PDB entry 8EUJ | electron microscopy, 3.36 A resolution | chains I and G of the 10 polymer chains in the assembly

[Chain I]
Molecule: 227-nt DNA strand
Sequence (227 nucleotides; numbered -73 to 153; the number before each row is that of its first residue; numbers below 1 keep their minus sign (DC-73 is residue -73)):
   -73 CTGGAGAATCCCGGTGCCGAGGCCGCTCAATTGGTCGTAGACAGCTCTAG
   -23 CACCGCTTAAACGCACGTACGCGCTGTCCCCCGCGTTTTAACCGCCAAGG
    27 GGATTACTCCCTAGTCTCCAGGCACGTGTCAGATATATACATCCTGTGCA
    77 TGTATTGAACAGCGACCTTGCCGGTGCCAGTCGGATAGTGTTCCGAGCTC
   127 CCACTCTAGAGGATCCCCGGGTACCGA
Not modelled in the structure: -73, 73-153

[Chain G]
Protein: Histone H2A type 1
Reference sequence: Q6AZJ8 (Q6AZJ8_XENLA); residues 1-130 here = UniProt positions 1-130
Amino-acid sequence (130 residues; each row starts with the number of its first residue):
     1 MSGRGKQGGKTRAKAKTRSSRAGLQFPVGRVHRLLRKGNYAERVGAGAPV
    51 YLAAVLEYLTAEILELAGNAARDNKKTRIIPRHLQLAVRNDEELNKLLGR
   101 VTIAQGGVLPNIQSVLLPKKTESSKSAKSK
Not modelled in the structure: 1-15, 120-130

[Interface between chain I and chain G]
Pairs across the interface (11):
  DA-54(I) with Arg78(G), sugar contact
  DA-44(I) with Gly29(G), phosphate contact; Arg30(G), phosphate contact; Arg33(G), salt bridge to the phosphate
  DT-43(I) with Lys16(G), phosphate contact; Thr17(G), hydrogen bond to the phosphate; Arg18(G), hydrogen bond to the phosphate; Gly29(G), phosphate contact
  DT-42(I) with Lys16(G), phosphate contact; Arg21(G), salt bridge to the phosphate
  DA-35(I) with Arg43(G), sugar contact
Also at the interface, not in a pair above, chain I (6 interface residues in all): DG-53

[Overview]
The interface between chain I and chain G involves 6 residues on one side and 9 on the other; the contacts
include 2 hydrogen bonds and 2 salt bridges. Polar contacts include DT-43(I)-Thr17(G), DT-43(I)-Arg18(G) and
DA-44(I)-Arg33(G).
Chain I is a 227-nt DNA strand and chain G is Histone H2A type 1; the structure, Class2 of the
INO80-Nucleosome complex, was determined by electron microscopy together with 8ETS, 8ETT, 8ETU, 8ETV, 8ETW,
8EU9, 8EUE and 8EUF from the same study.
